PDB entry 6HWB | X-ray diffraction, 2.60 A resolution | chains M and b of the 28 polymer chains in the assembly

Chain M:
Molecule: Proteasome subunit beta type-7
Source organism: Saccharomyces cerevisiae S288C
Notes: EC 3.4.25.1
UniProt: P30657 (PSB7_YEAST); residues -12 to 233 here correspond to UniProt positions 21-266 (UniProt number = residue number + 33)
Amino-acid sequence (246 residues; numbered -12 to 233; the number before each row is that of its first residue; numbers below 1 keep their minus sign (Thr-12 is residue -12)):
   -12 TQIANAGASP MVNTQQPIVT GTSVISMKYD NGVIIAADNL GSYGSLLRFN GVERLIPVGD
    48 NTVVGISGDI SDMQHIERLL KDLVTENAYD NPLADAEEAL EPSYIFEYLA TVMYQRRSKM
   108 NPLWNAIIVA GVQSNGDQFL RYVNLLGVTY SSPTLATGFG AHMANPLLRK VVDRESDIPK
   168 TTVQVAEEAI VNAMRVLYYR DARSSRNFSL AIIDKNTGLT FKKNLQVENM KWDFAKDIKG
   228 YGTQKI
Disordered / not traced: -12 to 0

Chain b:
Molecule: Proteasome subunit beta type-1
Source organism: Saccharomyces cerevisiae S288C
Notes: EC 3.4.25.1
UniProt: P38624 (PSB1_YEAST); residues 1-196 here correspond to UniProt positions 20-215 (UniProt number = residue number + 19)
Amino-acid sequence (196 residues; each row starts with the number of its first residue):
     1 TSIMAVTFKD GVILGADSRT TTGAYIANRV TDKLTRVHDK IWCCRSGSAA DTQAIADIVQ
    61 YHLELYTSQY GTPSTETAAS VFKELCYENK DNLTAGIIVA GYDDKNKGEV YTIPLGGSVH
   121 KLPYAIAGSG STFIYGYCDK NFRENMSKEE TVDFIKHSLS QAIKWDGSSG GVIRMVVLTA
   181 AGVERLIFYP DEYEQL
UniProt features mapped onto this chain:
  - active site: Thr1 (Nucleophile)

Interface between chain M and chain b:
Contacting residue pairs - 61 pairs, chain M then chain b:
  Ser32(M) - Trp165(b)
  Ser32(M) - Asp166(b)
  Ser32(M) - Gly167(b)  hydrogen bond (backbone-backbone)
  Leu33(M) - Phe133(b)  hydrophobic
  Leu33(M) - Trp165(b)
  Leu34(M) - Lys164(b)
  Leu34(M) - Trp165(b)  hydrogen bond (backbone-backbone)
  Leu34(M) - Gly167(b)
  Arg35(M) - Trp165(b)
  Phe146(M) - Ala24(b)
  Phe146(M) - Tyr25(b)
  Tyr185(M) - Glu194(b)  hydrogen bond
  Tyr186(M) - Ile26(b)
  Tyr186(M) - Arg29(b)
  Arg187(M) - Ala24(b)
  Arg187(M) - Tyr25(b)
  Arg187(M) - Ile26(b)  hydrogen bond (backbone-backbone)
  Arg187(M) - Ala27(b)  hydrogen bond (side chain-backbone)
  Arg187(M) - Arg29(b)
  Asp188(M) - Ala24(b)
  Asp188(M) - Ile26(b)
  Ala189(M) - Arg19(b)
  Ala189(M) - Thr21(b)
  Ala189(M) - Ala24(b)  hydrogen bond (backbone-backbone)
  Ala189(M) - Ile26(b)
  Ala189(M) - Gly167(b)
  Arg190(M) - Ala24(b)
  Arg190(M) - Gly167(b)
  Arg193(M) - Asp191(b)  salt bridge
  Arg193(M) - Glu194(b)  salt bridge
  Lys218(M) - Arg29(b)  hydrogen bond (backbone-side chain)
  Trp219(M) - Arg29(b)
  Trp219(M) - Gly171(b)
  Trp219(M) - Val172(b)  hydrophobic
  Trp219(M) - Tyr189(b)
  Trp219(M) - Pro190(b)
  Asp220(M) - Tyr189(b)
  Phe221(M) - Arg29(b)
  Phe221(M) - Val30(b)  hydrophobic
  Ala222(M) - Val30(b)  hydrophobic
  Ala222(M) - Arg174(b)  hydrogen bond (backbone-side chain)
  Ala222(M) - Ile187(b)
  Lys223(M) - Ile187(b)
  Lys223(M) - Tyr189(b)
  Ile225(M) - Val30(b)  hydrophobic
  Ile225(M) - Arg174(b)
  Lys226(M) - Asp32(b)
  Gly227(M) - Asp32(b)  hydrogen bond (backbone-side chain)
  Tyr228(M) - Thr35(b)
  Tyr228(M) - Arg45(b)
  Tyr228(M) - Gln53(b)  hydrogen bond (side chain-backbone)
  Tyr228(M) - Ala56(b)
  Tyr228(M) - Asp57(b)  hydrogen bond
  Gln231(M) - Asp32(b)
  Gln231(M) - Leu34(b)
  Gln231(M) - Thr35(b)
  Gln231(M) - Arg36(b)  hydrogen bond (side chain-backbone)
  Gln231(M) - Trp42(b)
  Gln231(M) - Arg185(b)
  Ile233(M) - Trp42(b)
  Ile233(M) - Arg185(b)  hydrogen bond (backbone-side chain)
Interface residues without a listed pair, chain M (26 interface residues in all): Asn37, Met150
Interface residues without a listed pair, chain b (34 interface residues in all): Asn28, Ile163, Ser168

In short:
26 residues of chain M and 34 residues of chain b are in contact; the contacts include 13 hydrogen bonds and 2
salt bridges. Polar pairs include Arg193(M)-Asp191(b), Arg193(M)-Glu194(b) and Tyr185(M)-Glu194(b). Curated
annotation (UniProt) lists active-site residue Thr1(b) on chain b.
Here chain M is Proteasome subunit beta type-7 and chain b is Proteasome subunit beta type-1, both from
Saccharomyces cerevisiae S288C. Entry 6HWB (Yeast 20S proteasome in complex with 44b) was determined by X-ray
diffraction (same publication as 6HTB, 6HTC, 6HTD, 6HTP, 6HTR, 6HUB and 30 further entries).
